PDB entry 5Y9K | X-ray diffraction, 1.90 A resolution | chains L and H

# Chain L
Protein: belimumab light chain
Source organism: Homo sapiens
Sequence (214 residues; each row starts with the number of its first residue):
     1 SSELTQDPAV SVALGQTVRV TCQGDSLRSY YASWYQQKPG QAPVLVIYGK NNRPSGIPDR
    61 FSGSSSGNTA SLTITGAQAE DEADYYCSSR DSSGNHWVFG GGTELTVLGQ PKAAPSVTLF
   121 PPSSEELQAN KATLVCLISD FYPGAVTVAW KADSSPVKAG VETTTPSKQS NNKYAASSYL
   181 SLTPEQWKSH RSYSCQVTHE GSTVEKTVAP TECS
Disordered / not traced: 1-2, 212-214
Cystine bridges: C22-C87, C136-C195

# Chain H
Protein: belimumab heavy chain
Source organism: Homo sapiens
Sequence (235 residues; each row starts with the number of its first residue):
     1 QVQLQQSGAE VKKPGSSVRV SCKASGGTFN NNAINWVRQA PGQGLEWMGG IIPMFGTAKY
    61 SQNFQGRVAI TADESTGTAS MELSSLRSED TAVYYCARSR DLLLFPHHAL SPWGRGTMVT
   121 VSSASTKGPS VFPLAPSSKS TSGGTAALGC LVKDYFPEPV TVSWNSGALT SGVHTFPAVL
   181 QSSGLYSLSS VVTVPSSSLG TQTYICNVNH KPSNTKVDKK VEPKSCDKTH HHHHH
Disordered / not traced: 1, 137-143, 225-235
Cystine bridges: C22-C96, C150-C206

# How chain L and chain H interact
Residue-residue contacts (61):
  Y31(L) with H107(H)
  S33(L) with A109(H)
  Y35(L) with A109(H); L110(H), hydrogen bond (side chain-backbone); W113(H)
  Q37(L) with Q39(H), hydrogen bond; Y95(H), hydrogen bond
  G40(L) with R115(H), hydrogen bond (backbone-side chain)
  Q41(L) with Y95(H); R115(H)
  A42(L) with Y95(H), hydrophobic; G114(H)
  P43(L) with L45(H), hydrophobic; W113(H)
  L45(L) with L110(H); S111(H)
  Y48(L) with H107(H); H108(H), hydrogen bond
  G49(L) with H107(H), hydrogen bond (backbone-backbone)
  Y86(L) with Q39(H), hydrogen bond; Q43(H); G44(H); L45(H)
  R90(L) with L102(H)
  N95(L) with K59(H), hydrogen bond
  H96(L) with W47(H)
  W97(L) with N35(H); W47(H); H108(H); A109(H), hydrophobic
  F99(L) with L45(H); W47(H); L110(H), hydrophobic
  F120(L) with L134(H), hydrophobic; A135(H); A147(H)
  S123(L) with F132(H); P133(H)
  E125(L) with F132(H); P133(H)
  E126(L) with F132(H); K153(H), salt bridge
  K131(L) with K153(H)
  T133(L) with K153(H)
  V135(L) with S189(H)
  L137(L) with F176(H), hydrophobic; S189(H)
  I138(L) with F176(H)
  S139(L) with H174(H)
  E162(L) with Q181(H); S182(H), hydrogen bond
  T164(L) with A178(H); V179(H)
  S167(L) with P177(H)
  Q169(L) with H174(H)
  A175(L) with H174(H)
  A176(L) with F176(H)
  Y179(L) with L151(H), hydrophobic; V179(H), hydrophobic; L188(H); S189(H), hydrogen bond
Also at the interface, not in a pair above, chain L (39 interface residues in all): K50, T118, S124, T163, S177
Also at the interface, not in a pair above, chain H (43 interface residues in all): V37, E46, S99, R100, L148, G149, L180, S187, V191, K224

# Summary
Chain L and chain H form an interface of 39 and 43 residues respectively; the contacts include 10 hydrogen
bonds and 1 salt bridge. Polar pairs include E126(L)-K153(H), Y35(L)-L110(H) and Q37(L)-Q39(H).
Here chain L is belimumab light chain and chain H is belimumab heavy chain, both from Homo sapiens. Entry 5Y9K
(Structure of the belimumab Fab fragment) was determined by X-ray diffraction.
